1JZH - chain A; structure by X-ray diffraction, 1.70 A resolution.

# Chain A
Molecule: Azurin
From: Pseudomonas aeruginosa
UniProt: P00282 (AZUR_PSEAE); residues 1-128 here correspond to UniProt positions 21-148 (UniProt number = residue number + 20)
Sequence (128 residues; numbered 1 to 128; the number before each row is that of its first residue):
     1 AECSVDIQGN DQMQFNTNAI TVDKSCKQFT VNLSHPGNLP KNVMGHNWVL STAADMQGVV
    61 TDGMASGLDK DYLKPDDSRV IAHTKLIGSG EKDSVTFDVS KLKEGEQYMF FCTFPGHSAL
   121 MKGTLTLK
Curated features (UniProtKB/Swiss-Prot):
  - binding site (Cu cation): His46, Cys112, His117, Met121
Disulfides: Cys3-Cys26
Metal / ion sites: Cu ion: Gly45, His46, Cys112, His117, Met121; Ru ion near His83 (its only coordinating residue here)
Residues lining bound ligands: RTA ((2,2':6',2''-terpyridine)-(2,2''-bipyridine) ruthenium (II)): Leu73, Lys74, Pro75, Asp76, Asp77, Val80, Ile81, His83
Reported in the primary citation:
  - Cu ion coordination: Gly45
  - binding site for RTA: His83

# In short
Ligands of chain A: compound RTA. Gly45, His46, Cys112, His117 and Met121 form the Cu ion site. From UniProt:
4 Cu cation-binding residues. The paper reports a binding site for RTA at His83; Cu ion coordination by Gly45.
Chain A is Azurin (Pseudomonas aeruginosa); the structure, Pseudomonas aeruginosa Azurin Ru(tpy)(bpy)(His83),
was determined by X-ray diffraction together with 1JZJ, 1JZE, 1JZF, 1JZG and 1JZI from the same study.
